PDB entry 8SIT | X-ray diffraction, 2.91 A resolution | chains H and L of the 3 polymer chains in the assembly

[Chain H]
Protein: CC84.24 fab heavy chain
From: Homo sapiens
Notes: antibody fragment or engineered binder
Chain sequence (231 residues; each row starts with the number of its first residue; a row labelled like 82A-82C holds insertion residues (82A, then the next letters in order)):
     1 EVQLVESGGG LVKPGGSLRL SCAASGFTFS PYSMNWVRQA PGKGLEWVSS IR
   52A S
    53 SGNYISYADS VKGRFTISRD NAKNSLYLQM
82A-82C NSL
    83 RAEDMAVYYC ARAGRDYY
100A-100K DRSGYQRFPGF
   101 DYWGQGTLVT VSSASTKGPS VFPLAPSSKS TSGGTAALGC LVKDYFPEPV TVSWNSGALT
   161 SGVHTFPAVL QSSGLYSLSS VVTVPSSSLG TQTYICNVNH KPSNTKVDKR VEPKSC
Not modelled in the structure: 129-132, 189-191, 214-216
Disulfides: Cys22-Cys92, Cys140-Cys196

[Chain L]
Protein: CC84.24 fab light chain
From: Homo sapiens
Notes: antibody fragment or engineered binder
Chain sequence (214 residues; numbered 1 to 213 plus 2 insertion-coded residues; 1 number in that range is skipped by the numbering (no residue carries it; nothing is unmodelled there); the number before each row is that of its first residue; a row labelled like 95A-95B holds insertion residues (95A, then the next letters in order)):
     1 QSALTQPPS
    11 VSVAPGQTAR ITCGGNNIGS KGVQWYQQKP GQAPVLVVYD DSDRPSGIPE RFSGSNSGNT
    71 ATLTISRVEA GDEADYYCQV WDSSS
95A-95B DH
    96 WVFGGGTKLT VLGQPKAAPS VTLFPPSSEE LQANKATLVC LISDFYPGAV TVAWKADSSP
   156 VKAGVETTTP SKQSNNKYAA SSYLSLTPEQ WKSHRSYSCQ VTHEGSTVEK TVAPTECS
Not modelled in the structure: 210-213
Disulfides: Cys23-Cys88, Cys135-Cys194

[Chain H / chain L interface]
Contacting residue pairs - 69 pairs, chain H then chain L:
  Asn35(H) - Trp96(L)
  Val37(H) - Phe98(L)  hydrophobic
  Gln39(H) - Gln38(L)  hydrogen bond
  Gly44(H) - Tyr87(L)
  Leu45(H) - Gln38(L)
  Leu45(H) - Pro44(L)  hydrophobic
  Leu45(H) - Tyr87(L)  hydrophobic
  Leu45(H) - Phe98(L)
  Trp47(H) - Asp95A(L)
  Trp47(H) - His95B(L)
  Trp47(H) - Trp96(L)
  Ser50(H) - Trp96(L)
  Ser58(H) - Trp91(L)
  Ser58(H) - Asp95A(L)
  Tyr59(H) - His95B(L)  hydrogen bond (backbone-side chain)
  Asp61(H) - His95B(L)  salt bridge
  Tyr91(H) - Ala43(L)  hydrophobic
  Tyr99(H) - Asp50(L)  hydrogen bond
  Gln100F(H) - Lys31(L)
  Arg100G(H) - Gly29(L)  hydrogen bond (side chain-backbone)
  Arg100G(H) - Ser30(L)
  Arg100G(H) - Lys31(L)
  Arg100G(H) - Asp50(L)  salt bridge
  Arg100G(H) - Asp51(L)  salt bridge
  Phe100H(H) - Lys31(L)  hydrogen bond (backbone-backbone)
  Phe100H(H) - Gln34(L)  hydrogen bond (backbone-side chain)
  Phe100H(H) - Trp91(L)
  Phe100H(H) - Trp96(L)
  Pro100I(H) - Gln34(L)
  Pro100I(H) - Trp96(L)
  Gly100J(H) - Gln34(L)
  Gly100J(H) - Tyr36(L)  hydrogen bond (backbone-side chain)
  Gly100J(H) - Leu46(L)
  Phe100K(H) - Tyr36(L)
  Phe100K(H) - Leu46(L)
  Phe100K(H) - Gln89(L)
  Asp101(H) - Leu46(L)
  Trp103(H) - Tyr36(L)
  Trp103(H) - Pro44(L)
  Gly104(H) - Ala43(L)
  Phe122(H) - Ser122(L)
  Phe122(H) - Glu125(L)
  Pro123(H) - Ser122(L)
  Pro123(H) - Glu124(L)
  Leu124(H) - Phe119(L)  hydrophobic
  Leu124(H) - Val134(L)  hydrophobic
  Ala125(H) - Phe119(L)
  Pro126(H) - Phe119(L)
  Ser127(H) - Thr117(L)
  Ser127(H) - Phe119(L)
  Ala137(H) - Phe119(L)
  Leu141(H) - Thr132(L)
  Leu141(H) - Val134(L)  hydrophobic
  His164(H) - Ala174(L)
  Phe166(H) - Leu136(L)  hydrophobic
  Phe166(H) - Ile137(L)
  Phe166(H) - Ala175(L)
  Phe166(H) - Ser176(L)
  Pro167(H) - Thr163(L)
  Pro167(H) - Ser166(L)
  Val169(H) - Thr163(L)
  Val169(H) - Tyr178(L)  hydrophobic
  Leu170(H) - Glu161(L)
  Gln171(H) - Glu161(L)
  Ser172(H) - Glu161(L)
  Ser177(H) - Tyr178(L)
  Leu178(H) - Tyr178(L)
  Ser179(H) - Leu136(L)
  Ser179(H) - Tyr178(L)  hydrogen bond
Also at the interface, not in a pair above, chain H (48 interface residues in all): Lys43, Glu46, Gln105, Leu138, Gly139, Lys143, Ala168, Val181, Lys209
Also at the interface, not in a pair above, chain L (41 interface residues in all): Gly32, Gln42, Tyr49, Pro120, Ala128, Ser138, Gln168

[Summary]
48 residues of chain H face 41 of chain L across their interface; the contacts include 8 hydrogen bonds and 3
salt bridges. Among the polar pairs are Asp61(H)-His95B(L), Arg100G(H)-Asp50(L) and Arg100G(H)-Asp51(L).
Chain H is CC84.24 fab heavy chain and chain L is CC84.24 fab light chain, both from Homo sapiens; the
structure, Crystal structure of SARS-CoV-2 spike receptor-binding domain in complex with broadly neutralizing
antibody CC84.24 Fab, was determined by X-ray diffraction (same publication as 8SDF, 8SDH and 8SIR).
